Entry 8DBQ (electron microscopy, 4.00 A resolution); this record covers chains C and F of the 22 polymer chains in the assembly.

[Chain C]
Name: ATP synthase subunit alpha
Organism: Escherichia coli
Notes: EC 7.1.2.2
Reference sequence: A0A7U9G3U3 (A0A7U9G3U3_ECOLX); residue numbers follow UniProt; this construct covers 2-513
Chain sequence (512 residues; numbered 2 to 513; the number before each row is that of its first residue):
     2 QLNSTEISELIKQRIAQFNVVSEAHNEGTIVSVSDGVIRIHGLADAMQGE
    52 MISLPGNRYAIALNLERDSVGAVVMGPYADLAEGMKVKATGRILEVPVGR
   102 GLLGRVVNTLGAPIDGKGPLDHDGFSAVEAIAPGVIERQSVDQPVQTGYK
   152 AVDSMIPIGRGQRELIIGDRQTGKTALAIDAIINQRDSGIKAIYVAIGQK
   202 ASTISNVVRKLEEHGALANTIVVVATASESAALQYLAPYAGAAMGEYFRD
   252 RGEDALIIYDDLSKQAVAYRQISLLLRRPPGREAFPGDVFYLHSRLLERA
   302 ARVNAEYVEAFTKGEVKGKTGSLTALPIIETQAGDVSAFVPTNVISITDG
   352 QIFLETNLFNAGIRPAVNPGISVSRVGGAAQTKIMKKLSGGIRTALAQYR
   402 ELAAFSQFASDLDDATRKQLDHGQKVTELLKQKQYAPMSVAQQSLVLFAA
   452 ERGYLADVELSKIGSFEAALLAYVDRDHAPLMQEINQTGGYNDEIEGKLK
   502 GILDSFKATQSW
Sequence notes: conflict Ala47 (Cys in A0A7U9G3U3), Ala90 (Cys in A0A7U9G3U3), Ala193 (Cys in A0A7U9G3U3), Ala243 (Cys in A0A7U9G3U3)
Ion coordination: Mg2+: Thr176 (together with ATP)
Small-molecule neighbours:
  - ADP (adenosine-5'-diphosphate): Val374, Ser375, Arg376
  - ATP (adenosine-5'-triphosphate): Tyr150, Asp170, Arg171, Gln172, Thr173, Gly174, Lys175, Thr176, Ala177, Glu331, Phe360, Arg365, Pro366, Gln433, Lys434, Gln435

[Chain F]
Name: ATP synthase subunit beta
Organism: Escherichia coli
Notes: EC 7.1.2.2
Reference sequence: A0A192CEZ8 (A0A192CEZ8_ECOLX); residues 0-459 here correspond to UniProt positions 1-460 (UniProt number = residue number + 1)
Chain sequence (460 residues; numbered 0 to 459; the number before each row is that of its first residue; numbering starts at 0):
     0 MATGKIVQVIGAVVDVEFPQDAVPRVYDALEVQNGNERLVLEVQQQLGGG
    50 IVRTIAMGSSDGLRRGLDVKDLEHPIEVPVGKATLGRIMNVLGEPVDMKG
   100 EIGEEERWAIHRAAPSYEELSNSQELLETGIKVIDLMAPFAKGGKVGLFG
   150 GAGVGKTVNMMELIRNIAIEHSGYSVFAGVGERTREGNDFYHEMTDSNVI
   200 DKVSLVYGQMNEPPGNRLRVALTGLTMAEKFRDEGRDVLLFVDNIYRYTL
   250 AGTEVSALLGRMPSAVGYQPTLAEEMGVLQERITSTKTGSITSVQAVYVP
   300 ADDLTDPSPATTFAHLDATVVLSRQIASLGIYPAVDPLDSTSRQLDPLVV
   350 GQEHYDTARGVQSILQRYQELKDIIAILGMDELSEEDKLVVARARKIQRF
   400 LSQPFFVAEVFTGSPGKYVSLKDTIRGFKGIMEGEYDHLPEQAFYMVGSI
   450 EEAVEKAKKL
Sequence notes: conflict Ala137 (Cys138 in A0A192CEZ8)
Ion coordination: Mg2+: Thr156 (together with ADP)
Small-molecule neighbours:
  - ADP (adenosine-5'-diphosphate): Gly150, Ala151, Gly152, Val153, Gly154, Lys155, Thr156, Val157, Glu185, Tyr331, Phe404, Ala407, Phe410, Thr411
  - ATP (adenosine-5'-triphosphate): Arg342, Tyr354, Arg358

[Chain C / chain F interface]
Residue-residue contacts - 65 pairs, chain C then chain F:
  Gly43(C) with Arg64(F), hydrogen bond (backbone-side chain)
  Leu44(C) with Arg64(F), hydrogen bond (backbone-side chain)
  Ala45(C) with Arg64(F)
  Asp46(C) with Arg63(F), salt bridge
  Met48(C) with Gly61(F); Leu62(F); Arg63(F)
  Gln49(C) with Val8(F); Asp60(F); Gly61(F), hydrogen bond (backbone-backbone); Leu62(F), hydrogen bond (backbone-backbone)
  Leu66(C) with Gln7(F); Val8(F), hydrogen bond (backbone-backbone); Leu62(F)
  Glu67(C) with Arg64(F), hydrogen bond (backbone-side chain)
  Arg68(C) with Gln7(F)
  Asp69(C) with Arg64(F)
  Ser70(C) with Arg64(F), hydrogen bond (backbone-side chain)
  Val71(C) with Arg64(F)
  Glu130(C) with Asp60(F)
  Ala133(C) with Asn210(F)
  Val136(C) with Asn187(F); Tyr206(F), hydrophobic; Gln208(F)
  Ile137(C) with Tyr190(F), hydrophobic
  Arg139(C) with Thr183(F), hydrogen bond; Asn187(F), hydrogen bond (backbone-side chain)
  Gln140(C) with Asn187(F)
  Ser141(C) with Asp188(F)
  Val142(C) with Arg184(F)
  Arg164(C) with Arg184(F)
  Arg279(C) with Ile9(F)
  Pro280(C) with Ala256(F)
  Gly288(C) with Glu253(F)
  Asp289(C) with Glu253(F)
  Phe291(C) with Arg246(F); Glu253(F)
  Tyr292(C) with Asn210(F); Glu211(F); Pro212(F); Glu253(F)
  Ser295(C) with Met209(F), hydrogen bond (side chain-backbone); Asn210(F)
  Glu299(C) with Thr183(F), hydrogen bond; Asn210(F)
  Thr343(C) with Tyr297(F)
  Ile346(C) with Ala151(F), hydrophobic
  Ser347(C) with Arg182(F), hydrogen bond (backbone-side chain); Met209(F); Arg246(F), hydrogen bond
  Ile348(C) with Arg182(F)
  Thr349(C) with Arg182(F)
  Asp350(C) with Arg184(F), salt bridge
  Gly371(C) with Ser327(F), hydrogen bond (backbone-side chain)
  Arg376(C) with Gly152(F); Arg182(F); Arg184(F); Glu185(F); Phe410(F)
  Gly378(C) with Phe410(F)
  Lys387(C) with Val409(F)
  Ala398(C) with Ser327(F)
  Phe409(C) with Ala375(F)
  Ala410(C) with Ala375(F); Gly378(F)
Interface residues without a listed pair, chain C (54 interface residues in all): Ala47, Leu64, Asn65, Arg283, Arg296, Ser338, Ile372, Val377, Ala380, Arg394, Gln399, Phe406
Interface residues without a listed pair, chain F (49 interface residues in all): Val6, Gly10, Ser59, Ile87, Val95, Asp96, Met97, Gly186, Arg216, Leu249, Val265, Pro299, Ala300, Arg323, Leu328, Tyr331, Ile374

[In short]
54 residues of chain C and 49 residues of chain F are in contact; the contacts include 14 hydrogen bonds and 2
salt bridges. Among the polar pairs are Asp46(C)-Arg63(F), Asp350(C)-Arg184(F) and Gly43(C)-Arg64(F). ADP is
bound between chain C and chain F.
Chain C is ATP synthase subunit alpha and chain F is ATP synthase subunit beta, both from Escherichia coli;
the structure, E. coli ATP synthase imaged in 10mM MgATP State1 "half-up" Fo classified, was determined by
electron microscopy together with 8DBP, 8DBR, 8DBS, 8DBT, 8DBU, 8DBV and 8DBW from the same study.
